1FTJ - chain A; structure by X-ray diffraction, 1.90 A resolution.

# Chain A
Protein: Glutamate receptor subunit 2
Organism: Rattus norvegicus
Notes: fragment: ligand binding core (s1s2j))
UniProtKB: P19491 (GRIA2_RAT); the construct has insertions or renumbered stretches relative to UniProt, so the offset changes along the chain: 3-117 = UniProt 413-527; 120-263 = UniProt 653-796
Chain sequence (263 residues; each row starts with the number of its first residue):
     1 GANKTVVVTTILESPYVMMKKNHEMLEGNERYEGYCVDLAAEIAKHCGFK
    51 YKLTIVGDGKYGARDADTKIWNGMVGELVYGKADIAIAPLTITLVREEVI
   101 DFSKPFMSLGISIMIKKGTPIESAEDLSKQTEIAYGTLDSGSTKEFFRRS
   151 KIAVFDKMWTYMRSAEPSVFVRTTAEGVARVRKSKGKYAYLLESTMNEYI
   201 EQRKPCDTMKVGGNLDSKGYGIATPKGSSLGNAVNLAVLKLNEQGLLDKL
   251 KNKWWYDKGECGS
Not modelled in the structure: 1-3, 262-263
Disulfide bonds: Cys206-Cys261
Construct notes: cloning artifact (1-2); linker (118-119)
Metal / ion sites: Zn2+ site 1: His23 (shared with 1 residue of chain C); Zn2+ site 2: Glu42, His46 (shared with 1 residue of chain B); Zn2+ site 3: Glu166 (shared with 2 residues of chain B)
Small-molecule neighbours: glutamic acid (GLU): Tyr61, Pro89, Leu90, Thr91, Arg96, Leu138, Gly141, Ser142, Thr143, Leu192, Glu193, Tyr220
Curated features (UniProtKB/Swiss-Prot):
  - binding site (L-glutamate): Pro89, Thr91, Arg96, Ser142, Thr143, Glu193
  - site: Arg64 (Interaction with the cone snail toxin Con-ikot-ikot), Ile121 (Crucial to convey clamshell closure to channel opening), Arg148 (Interaction with the cone snail toxin Con-ikot-ikot), Lys240 (Interaction with the cone snail toxin Con-ikot-ikot)
  - glycosylation: Asn3 (N-linked (GlcNAc...) asparagine)
  - modified residue (Phosphoserine): Ser150, Ser184

# Summary
Bound to chain A: glutamic acid. Glu42 and His46 form the Zn2+ site 2. Curated annotation (UniProt) lists 6
L-glutamate-binding residues.
Chain A is Glutamate receptor subunit 2 (Rattus norvegicus); the structure, Crystal structure of the GLUR2
ligand binding core (S1S2J) in complex with glutamate at 1.9 resolution, was determined by X-ray diffraction,
deposited together with 1FW0, 1FTK, 1FTL, 1FTM and 1FTO.
